8UTA - chains N and H of the 3 polymer chains in the assembly; structure by X-ray diffraction, 3.05 A resolution.

== Chain N ==
Molecule: yjdF RNA (R. gauvreauii)
Sequence (128 nucleotides; numbered 1 to 128; the number before each row is that of its first residue):
     1 GGACAAAGAUAAAAACACAACGUAUGGCGAAACACGUCAUACAGAUCCGG
    51 UAGGUAGUCCGGACAUAAACAGCGGUAUAAAGCGCUGUUUAUAAGUAACC
   101 UUCCUCCUUAGGUCGUCCAUUCUUUGUC
Disordered / not traced: 76-80
Metal / ion sites: Mg2+ site 1 near G50 (its only coordinating residue here); Mg2+ site 2: C59, U96
Small-molecule neighbours: proflavin (PRL): A14, U51, U55, A56, U96
Reported in the primary citation:
  - binding site for proflavin: U55, A56

== Chain H ==
Protein: Fab BL3-6 S97N heavy chain
Organism: Mus musculus
Notes: antibody fragment or engineered binder
Amino-acid sequence (233 residues; each row starts with the number of its first residue):
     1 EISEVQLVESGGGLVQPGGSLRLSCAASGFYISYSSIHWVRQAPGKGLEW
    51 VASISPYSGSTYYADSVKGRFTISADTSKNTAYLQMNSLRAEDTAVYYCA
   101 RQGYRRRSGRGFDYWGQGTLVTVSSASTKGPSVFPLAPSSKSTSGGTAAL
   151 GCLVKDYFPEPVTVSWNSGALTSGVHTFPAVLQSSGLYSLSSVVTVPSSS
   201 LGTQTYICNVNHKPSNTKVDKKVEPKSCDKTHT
Disordered / not traced: 1-3, 229-233
Disulfide bonds: Cys25-Cys99, Cys152-Cys208

== Interface between chain N and chain H ==
Pairs across the interface (19; chain N residue first):
  C28(N) - Arg105(H)  salt bridge to the phosphate
  C28(N) - Arg106(H)  salt bridge to the phosphate
  G29(N) - Arg105(H)  salt bridge to the phosphate
  G29(N) - Arg106(H)  salt bridge to the phosphate
  A30(N) - Tyr34(H)  stacking on the base
  A30(N) - Tyr57(H)  hydrogen bond to the sugar
  A30(N) - Tyr104(H)  hydrogen bond to the base
  A31(N) - Tyr57(H)  stacking on the base
  A31(N) - Tyr104(H)  phosphate contact
  A31(N) - Arg105(H)  hydrogen bond to the phosphate
  A32(N) - Pro56(H)  phosphate contact
  A32(N) - Gln102(H)  hydrogen bond to the base
  A32(N) - Arg110(H)  hydrogen bond to the sugar
  C33(N) - Pro56(H)  hydrogen bond to the base
  C33(N) - Ser58(H)  hydrogen bond to the base
  C33(N) - Ser60(H)  hydrogen bond to the base
  C33(N) - Tyr62(H)  hydrogen bond to the sugar
  A34(N) - Tyr57(H)  base contact
  A34(N) - Ser58(H)  base contact
Other interface residues (no listed pair), chain H (14 interface residues in all): His38, Ser55, Gly103

== Overview ==
7 residues of chain N and 14 residues of chain H are in contact; the contacts include 9 hydrogen bonds, 4 salt
bridges and 2 aromatic stacking contacts. Polar pairs include A30(N)-Tyr104(H), A32(N)-Gln102(H) and
C33(N)-Pro56(H). Ligands of chain N: proflavin. From the paper: a binding site for proflavin at U55(N) and
A56(N).
Chain N is yjdF RNA (R. gauvreauii) and chain H is Fab BL3-6 S97N heavy chain (Mus musculus); the structure,
yjdF riboswitch from R. gauvreauii in complex with proflavine bound to Fab BL3-6 S97N, was determined by X-ray
diffraction, deposited together with 8UIW.
